6A5U - chains N and b of the 25 polymer chains in the assembly; structure by electron microscopy, 7.60 A resolution (low resolution: residue-level contacts below are approximate; hydrogen-bond / salt-bridge calls are withheld).

[Chain N]
Molecule: 198-nt DNA strand
Sequence (198 nucleotides; row label = number of the first residue in the row; numbers below 1 keep their minus sign (DG-125 is residue -125)):
  -125 GCTTACGTCAGTCTGGCCATCTTTGTGTTTGGTGTGTTTGGGTGGTGGCC
   -75 GTTTTCGTTGTTTTTTTCTGTCTCGTGCCTGGTGTCTTGGGTGTAATCCC
   -25 CTTGGCGGTTAAAACGCGGGGGACAGCGCGTACGTGCGTTTAAGCGGTGC
    25 TAGAGCTGTCTACGACCAATTGAGCGGCCTCGGCACCGGGATTCTGAT
Unresolved in the structure: -125 to -54, -41 to -33

[Chain b]
Molecule: Histone H4
From: Homo sapiens
UniProt: P62805 (H4_HUMAN); residues 0-102 here correspond to UniProt positions 1-103 (UniProt number = residue number + 1)
Chain sequence (106 residues; numbered -3 to 102; the number before each row is that of its first residue; numbers below 1 keep their minus sign (Gly-3 is residue -3)):
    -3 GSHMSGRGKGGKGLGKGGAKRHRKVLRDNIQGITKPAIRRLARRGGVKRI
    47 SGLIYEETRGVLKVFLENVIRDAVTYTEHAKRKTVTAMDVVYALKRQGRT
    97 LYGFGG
Unresolved in the structure: -3 to 22
Sequence notes: expression tag (-3 to -1)
UniProt features mapped onto this chain:
  - DNA-binding region: Lys16 to Lys20
  - modified residue: Ser1 (N-acetylserine), Arg3 (Asymmetric dimethylarginine), Lys5 (N6-(2-hydroxyisobutyryl)lysine), Lys8 (N6-(2-hydroxyisobutyryl)lysine), Lys12 (N6-(2-hydroxyisobutyryl)lysine), Lys16 (N6-(2-hydroxyisobutyryl)lysine), Lys20 (N6,N6,N6-trimethyllysine), Lys31 (N6-(2-hydroxyisobutyryl)lysine), Lys44 (N6-(2-hydroxyisobutyryl)lysine), Ser47 (Phosphoserine), Tyr51 (Phosphotyrosine), Lys59 (N6-(2-hydroxyisobutyryl)lysine), Lys77 (N6-(2-hydroxyisobutyryl)lysine), Lys79 (N6-(2-hydroxyisobutyryl)lysine), Thr80 (Phosphothreonine), Tyr88 (Phosphotyrosine), Lys91 (N6-(2-hydroxyisobutyryl)lysine)
  - cross-link (Glycyl lysine isopeptide (Lys-Gly)): Lys12 (interchain with G-Cter in SUMO2), Lys20 (interchain with G-Cter in SUMO2), Lys31 (interchain with G-Cter in SUMO2), Lys59 (interchain with G-Cter in SUMO2), Lys79 (interchain with G-Cter in SUMO2), Lys91 (interchain with G-Cter in SUMO2)

[Interface between chain N and chain b]
Contacting residue pairs - 10 pairs, chain N then chain b:
  DC7(N) - Arg45(b)
  DC7(N) - Ser47(b)
  DC7(N) - Gly48(b)
  DG8(N) - Arg45(b)
  DG8(N) - Ile46(b)
  DG27(N) - Lys79(b)
  DA28(N) - Arg78(b)
  DA28(N) - Lys79(b)
  DA28(N) - Thr80(b)
  DG29(N) - Arg78(b)
Other interface residues (no listed pair), chain b (8 interface residues in all): Lys77

[Summary]
Chain N and chain b form an interface of 5 and 8 residues respectively. UniProt lists a DNA-binding region on
chain b.
Here chain N is a 198-nt DNA strand and chain b is Histone H4 (Homo sapiens). Entry 6A5U (RNA polymerase II
elongation complex stalled at SHL(-1) of the nucleosome, with foreign DNA, tilt conformation) was determined
by electron microscopy (same publication as 6A5L, 6A5O, 6A5P, 6A5R, 6A5T and 6INQ).
